Entry 8EH9 (electron microscopy, 3.90 A resolution); this record covers chains J and K of the 8 polymer chains in the assembly.

[Chain J]
Protein: DNA-directed RNA polymerase subunit beta'
From: Escherichia coli
Notes: EC 2.7.7.6
Reference sequence: C3SIA2 (C3SIA2_ECOLX); numbering as in UniProt (aligned over 2-1407)
Chain sequence (1407 residues; numbered 1 to 1407; the number before each row is that of its first residue):
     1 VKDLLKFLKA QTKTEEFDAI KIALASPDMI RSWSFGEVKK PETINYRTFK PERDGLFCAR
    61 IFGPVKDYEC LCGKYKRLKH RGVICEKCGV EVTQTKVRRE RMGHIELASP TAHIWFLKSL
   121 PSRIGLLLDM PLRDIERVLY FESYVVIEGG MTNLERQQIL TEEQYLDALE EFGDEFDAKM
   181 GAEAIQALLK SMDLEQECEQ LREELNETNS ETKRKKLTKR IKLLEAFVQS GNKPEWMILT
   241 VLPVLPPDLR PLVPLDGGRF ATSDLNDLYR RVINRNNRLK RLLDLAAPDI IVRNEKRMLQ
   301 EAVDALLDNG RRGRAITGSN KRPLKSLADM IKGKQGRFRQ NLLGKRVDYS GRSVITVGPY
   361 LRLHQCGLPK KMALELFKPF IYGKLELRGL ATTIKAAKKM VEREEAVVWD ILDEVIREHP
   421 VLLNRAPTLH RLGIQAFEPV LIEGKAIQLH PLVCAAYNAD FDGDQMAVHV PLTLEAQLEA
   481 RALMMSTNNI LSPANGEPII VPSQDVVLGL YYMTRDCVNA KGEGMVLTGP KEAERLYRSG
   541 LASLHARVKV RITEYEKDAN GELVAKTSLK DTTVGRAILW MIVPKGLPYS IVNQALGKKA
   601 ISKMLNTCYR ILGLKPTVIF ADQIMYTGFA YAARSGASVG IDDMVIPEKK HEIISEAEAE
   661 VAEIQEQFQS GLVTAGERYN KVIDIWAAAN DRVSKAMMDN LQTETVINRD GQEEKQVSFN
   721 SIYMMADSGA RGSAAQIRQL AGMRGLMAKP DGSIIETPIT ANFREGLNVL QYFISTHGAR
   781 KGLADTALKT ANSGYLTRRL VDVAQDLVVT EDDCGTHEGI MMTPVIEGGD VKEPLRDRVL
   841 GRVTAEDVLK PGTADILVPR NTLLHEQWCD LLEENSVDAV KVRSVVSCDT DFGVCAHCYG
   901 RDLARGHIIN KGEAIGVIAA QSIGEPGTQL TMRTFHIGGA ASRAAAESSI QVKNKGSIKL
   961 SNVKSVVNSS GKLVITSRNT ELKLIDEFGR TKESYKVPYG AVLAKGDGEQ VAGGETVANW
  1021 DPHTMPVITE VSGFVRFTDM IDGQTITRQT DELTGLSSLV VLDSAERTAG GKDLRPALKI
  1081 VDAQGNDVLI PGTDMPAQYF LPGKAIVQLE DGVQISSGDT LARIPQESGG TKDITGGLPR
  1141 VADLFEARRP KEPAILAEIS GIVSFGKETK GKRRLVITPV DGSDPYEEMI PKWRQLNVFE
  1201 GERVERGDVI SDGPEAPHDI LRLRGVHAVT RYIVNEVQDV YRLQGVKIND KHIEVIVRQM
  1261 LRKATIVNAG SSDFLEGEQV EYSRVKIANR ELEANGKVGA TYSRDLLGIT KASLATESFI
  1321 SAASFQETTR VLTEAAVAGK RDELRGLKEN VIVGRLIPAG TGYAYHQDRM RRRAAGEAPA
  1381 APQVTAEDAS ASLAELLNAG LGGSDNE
Not modelled in the structure: 1-15, 1374-1407
Construct notes: expression tag (1)
Metal / ion sites: Zn2+ site 1: Cys-70, Cys-72, Cys-85, Cys-88; Mg2+: Asp-460 (shared with 2 residues of chain R); Zn2+ site 2: Cys-814, Cys-888, Cys-895, Cys-898

[Chain K]
Protein: DNA-directed RNA polymerase subunit omega
From: Escherichia coli
Notes: EC 2.7.7.6
Reference sequence: P0A802 (RPOZ_ECO57); numbering as in UniProt (aligned over 1-91)
Chain sequence (91 residues; each row starts with the number of its first residue):
     1 MARVTVQDAV EKIGNRFDLV LVAARRARQM QVGGKDPLVP EENDKTTVIA LREIEEGLIN
    61 NQILDVRERQ EQQEQEAAEL QAVTAIAEGR R
Not modelled in the structure: 1, 81-91

[How chain J and chain K interact]
Contacting residue pairs (42; chain J residue first):
  His-364(J) / Val-4(K)
  Glu-414(J) / Asn-43(K)
  Glu-414(J) / Lys-45(K)  hydrogen bond (backbone-side chain)
  Arg-417(J) / Asn-43(K)  hydrogen bond (side chain-backbone)
  Glu-418(J) / Ala-2(K)  hydrogen bond (side chain-backbone)
  Glu-418(J) / Arg-3(K)
  Glu-418(J) / Asp-44(K)
  Glu-418(J) / Val-48(K)
  Glu-438(J) / Arg-3(K)
  Leu-474(J) / Ala-24(K)
  Leu-474(J) / Ala-27(K)  hydrophobic
  Leu-474(J) / Arg-28(K)
  Leu-474(J) / Thr-47(K)
  Glu-475(J) / Ala-24(K)
  Glu-475(J) / Arg-28(K)  salt bridge
  Gln-477(J) / Thr-47(K)
  Leu-478(J) / Ala-23(K)
  Leu-478(J) / Ala-24(K)
  Leu-478(J) / Thr-47(K)
  Leu-478(J) / Leu-51(K)  hydrophobic
  Glu-479(J) / Val-20(K)
  Arg-481(J) / Arg-3(K)
  Arg-481(J) / Val-48(K)
  Arg-481(J) / Leu-51(K)
  Ala-482(J) / Val-6(K)  hydrophobic
  Ala-482(J) / Arg-16(K)  hydrogen bond (backbone-side chain)
  Leu-483(J) / Phe-17(K)  hydrophobic
  Thr-487(J) / Val-4(K)
  Thr-487(J) / Thr-5(K)
  Asn-488(J) / Thr-5(K)  hydrogen bond
  Asn-488(J) / Arg-16(K)
  Leu-614(J) / Thr-5(K)
  Leu-614(J) / Gln-7(K)
  Lys-615(J) / Thr-5(K)
  Lys-615(J) / Gln-7(K)
  Arg-905(J) / Arg-16(K)
  Asn-910(J) / Asn-15(K)
  Asn-910(J) / Arg-16(K)
  Gly-912(J) / Phe-17(K)
  Gly-1360(J) / Phe-17(K)
  Thr-1361(J) / Leu-21(K)
  Ala-1364(J) / Leu-21(K)  hydrophobic
Interface residues without a listed pair, chain J (28 interface residues in all): Lys-384, Thr-473, Lys-911, Glu-913, Ala-1359
Interface residues without a listed pair, chain K (25 interface residues in all): Asp-8, Gly-14, Leu-19, Glu-42

[Overview]
The interface between chain J and chain K involves 28 residues on one side and 25 on the other, with 5
hydrogen bonds and 1 salt bridge. Polar pairs include Glu-475(J)/Arg-28(K), Glu-414(J)/Lys-45(K) and
Arg-417(J)/Asn-43(K).
Chain J is DNA-directed RNA polymerase subunit beta' and chain K is DNA-directed RNA polymerase subunit omega,
both from Escherichia coli; the structure, Cryo-EM structure of his-elemental paused elongation complex with a
folded TL and a rotated RH-FL (2), was determined by electron microscopy together with 8EG7, 8EG8, 8EGB, 8EH8,
8EHA, 8EHF and 8EHI from the same study.
